9DLP - chains B and D of the 4 polymer chains in the assembly; structure by electron microscopy, 2.79 A resolution.

Chain B:
Protein: PCI domain-containing protein 2
From: Homo sapiens
UniProtKB: Q5JVF3 (PCID2_HUMAN); numbering as in UniProt (aligned over 1-399)
Sequence (399 residues; numbered 1 to 399; the number before each row is that of its first residue):
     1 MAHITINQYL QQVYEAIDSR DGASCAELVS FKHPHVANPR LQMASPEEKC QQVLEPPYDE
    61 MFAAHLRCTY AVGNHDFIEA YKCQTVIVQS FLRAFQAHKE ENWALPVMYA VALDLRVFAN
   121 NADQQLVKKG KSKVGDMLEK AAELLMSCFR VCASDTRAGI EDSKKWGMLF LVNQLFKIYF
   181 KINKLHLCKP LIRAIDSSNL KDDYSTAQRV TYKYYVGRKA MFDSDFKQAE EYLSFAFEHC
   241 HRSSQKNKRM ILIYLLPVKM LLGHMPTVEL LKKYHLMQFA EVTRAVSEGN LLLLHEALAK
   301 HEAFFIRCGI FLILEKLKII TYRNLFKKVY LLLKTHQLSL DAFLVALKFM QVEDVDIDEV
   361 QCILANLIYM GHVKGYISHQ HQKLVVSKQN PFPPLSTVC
Disordered / not traced: 1-4, 399

Chain D:
Protein: Spliceosome RNA helicase DDX39B
From: Homo sapiens
Notes: EC 3.6.4.13
UniProtKB: Q13838 (DX39B_HUMAN); numbering as in UniProt (aligned over 1-428)
Sequence (433 residues; row label = number of the first residue in the row; numbers below 1 keep their minus sign (Gly-4 is residue -4)):
    -4 GAMGSMAEND VDNELLDYED DEVETAAGGD GAEAPAKKDV KGSYVSIHSS GFRDFLLKPE
    56 LLRAIVDCGF EHPSEVQHEC IPQAILGMDV LCQAKSGMGK TAVFVLATLQ QLXPVTGQVS
   116 VLVMCHTREL AFQISKEYER FSKYMPNVKV AVFFGGLSIK KDEEVLKKNC PHIVVGTPGR
   176 ILALARNKSL NLKHIKHFIL DECDKMLEQL DMRRDVQEIF RMTPHEKQVM MFSATLSKEI
   236 RPVCRKFMQD PMEIFVDDET KLTLHGLQQY YVKLKDNEKN RKLFDLLDVL EFNQVVIFVK
   296 SVQRCIALAQ LLVEQNFPAI AIHRGMPQEE RLSRYQQFKD FQRRILVATN LFGRGMDIER
   356 VNIAFNYDMP EDSDTYLHRV ARAGRFGTKG LAITFVSDEN DAKILNDVQD RFEVNISELP
   416 DEIDISSYIE QTR
Disordered / not traced: -4 to 8, 17-37, 252-428
Differences from the reference sequence: expression tag (-4 to 0); conflict A1AMM_108 (Glu in Q13838)
Modified residues: A1AMM (4-benzyl-L-phenylalanine) at position 108
Ion coordination: Mg2+: Thr96 (together with ADP)
Ligand contacts: ADP (adenosine-5'-diphosphate): Phe47, Phe65, Glu66, His67, Pro68, Ser69, Gln72, Lys90, Ser91, Gly92, Met93, Gly94, Lys95, Thr96, Ala97, Glu132, Arg135
Swiss-Prot annotation at these positions:
  - motif: Ser45 to His73 (Q motif), Asp196 to Asp199 (DECD box)
  - binding site (ATP): Ala89 to Thr96
  - modified residue: Ala2 (N-acetylalanine), Lys36 (N6-acetyllysine), Ser38 (Phosphoserine), Ser41 (Phosphoserine), Thr172 (Phosphothreonine)
  - cross-link: Lys36 (Glycyl lysine isopeptide (Lys-Gly) (interchain with G-Cter in SUMO2))

How chain B and chain D interact:
Contacting residue pairs (49; chain B residue first):
  Arg93(B) - A1AMM_108(D)  covalent bond
  Glu139(B) - Leu51(D)
  Ala142(B) - Leu51(D)  hydrophobic
  Glu143(B) - Gln105(D)
  Met146(B) - Ile80(D)  hydrophobic
  Met146(B) - Leu81(D)  hydrophobic
  Phe149(B) - Leu81(D)  hydrophobic
  Arg150(B) - Ile80(D)  hydrogen bond (side chain-backbone)
  Arg150(B) - Leu81(D)
  Arg150(B) - Gln106(D)  hydrogen bond
  Ser154(B) - Glu221(D)
  Thr156(B) - Gln244(D)  hydrogen bond
  Arg157(B) - His220(D)  hydrogen bond
  Arg157(B) - Glu221(D)
  Tyr179(B) - Leu51(D)  hydrophobic
  Lys184(B) - Asp49(D)  salt bridge
  Lys184(B) - Leu51(D)
  His186(B) - Ser45(D)
  His186(B) - Asp49(D)
  His186(B) - Phe50(D)
  His186(B) - His73(D)
  Leu187(B) - Asp49(D)
  Leu187(B) - Leu51(D)  hydrophobic
  Pro190(B) - Pro77(D)
  Pro190(B) - Gln78(D)
  Pro190(B) - Leu81(D)  hydrophobic
  Pro190(B) - Met83(D)
  Leu191(B) - Leu81(D)  hydrophobic
  Arg193(B) - Gln78(D)
  Arg193(B) - Asp245(D)  salt bridge
  Arg193(B) - Pro246(D)  hydrogen bond (side chain-backbone)
  Arg193(B) - Met247(D)
  Ala194(B) - Met83(D)  hydrophobic
  Ser197(B) - Asp245(D)
  Gln337(B) - Leu10(D)
  Lys374(B) - Tyr13(D)
  Gly375(B) - Tyr13(D)
  Tyr376(B) - Leu11(D)  hydrogen bond (side chain-backbone)
  Tyr376(B) - Tyr13(D)  hydrophobic
  Ser378(B) - Leu10(D)
  His381(B) - Glu9(D)
  His381(B) - Leu10(D)
  Val385(B) - Leu11(D)
  Val385(B) - Tyr13(D)
  Val386(B) - Tyr13(D)
  Ser387(B) - Tyr13(D)
  Ser387(B) - Asp15(D)  hydrogen bond
  Lys388(B) - Asp12(D)  salt bridge
  Gln389(B) - Asp15(D)  hydrogen bond
Other interface residues (no listed pair), chain B (34 interface residues in all): Lys99, Glu100, Asp155, Ile182
Other interface residues (no listed pair), chain D (28 interface residues in all): Arg48, Lys53, Gly82
From the paper, about this interface:
  - pairs named by the authors: Glu143(B)-Gln105(D), Arg150(B)-Gln106(D)
  - interface residues, chain B: Arg93(B)
  - interface residues, chain D: Tyr13(D), Leu51(D), Met83(D)

Overview:
34 residues of chain B and 28 residues of chain D are in contact, with 1 covalent bond, 8 hydrogen bonds and 3
salt bridges. Among the polar pairs are Lys184(B)-Asp49(D), Arg193(B)-Asp245(D) and Lys388(B)-Asp12(D). The
paper describes contacts between Glu143(B) and Gln105(D) and Arg150(B) and Gln106(D). The paper reports
interface residues Arg93(B) and Tyr13(D) among others.
Chain B is PCI domain-containing protein 2 and chain D is Spliceosome RNA helicase DDX39B, both from Homo
sapiens; the structure, Cryo-EM structure of human TREX-2 complex bound to DDX39B(UAP56), was determined by
electron microscopy.
